7VH5 - chains C and D of the 6 polymer chains in the assembly; structure by electron microscopy, 3.20 A resolution.

[Chain C (and D)]
Molecule: Plasma membrane ATPase 1
From: Saccharomyces cerevisiae (strain ATCC 204508 / S288c)
Notes: EC 7.1.2.1; chain D of this document is another copy of the same molecule, construct and numbering; everything in this record applies to it too
UniProt: P05030 (PMA1_YEAST); residue numbers follow UniProt; this construct covers 1-918
Sequence (918 residues; row label = number of the first residue in the row):
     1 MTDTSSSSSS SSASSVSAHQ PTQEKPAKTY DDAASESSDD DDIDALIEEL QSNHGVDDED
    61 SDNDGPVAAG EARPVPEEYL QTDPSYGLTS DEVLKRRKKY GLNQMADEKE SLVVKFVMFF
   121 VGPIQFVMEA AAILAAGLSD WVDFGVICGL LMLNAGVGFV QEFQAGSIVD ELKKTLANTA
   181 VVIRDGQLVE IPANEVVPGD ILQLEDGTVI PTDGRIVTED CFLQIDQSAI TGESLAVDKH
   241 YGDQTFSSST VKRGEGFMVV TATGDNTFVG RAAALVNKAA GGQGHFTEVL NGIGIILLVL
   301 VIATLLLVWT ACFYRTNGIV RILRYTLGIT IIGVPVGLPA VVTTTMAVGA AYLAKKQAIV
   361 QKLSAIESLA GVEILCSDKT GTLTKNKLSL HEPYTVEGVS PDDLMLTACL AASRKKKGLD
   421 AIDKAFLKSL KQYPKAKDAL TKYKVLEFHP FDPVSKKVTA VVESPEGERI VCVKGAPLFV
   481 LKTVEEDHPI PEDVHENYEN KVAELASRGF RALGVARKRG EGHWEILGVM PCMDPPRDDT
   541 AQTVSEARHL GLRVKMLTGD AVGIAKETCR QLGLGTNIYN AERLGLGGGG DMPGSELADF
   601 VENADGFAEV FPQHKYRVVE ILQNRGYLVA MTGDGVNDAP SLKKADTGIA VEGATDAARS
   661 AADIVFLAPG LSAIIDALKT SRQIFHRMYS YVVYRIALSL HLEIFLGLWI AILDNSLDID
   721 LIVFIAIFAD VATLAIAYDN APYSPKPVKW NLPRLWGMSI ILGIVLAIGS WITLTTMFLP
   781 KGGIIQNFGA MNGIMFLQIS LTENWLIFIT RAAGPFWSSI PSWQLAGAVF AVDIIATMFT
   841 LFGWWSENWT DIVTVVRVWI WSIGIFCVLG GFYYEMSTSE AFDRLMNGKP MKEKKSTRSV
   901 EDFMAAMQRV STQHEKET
Unresolved in the structure: 1-109, 175-177, 264-265
UniProt features mapped onto this chain:
  - active site: Asp378 (4-aspartylphosphate intermediate)
  - binding site (Mg(2+)): Asp634, Asp638
  - modified residue: Ser61 (Phosphoserine), Thr175 (Phosphothreonine), Ser911 (Phosphoserine), Thr912 (Phosphothreonine), Thr918 (Phosphothreonine)
  - cross-link (Glycyl lysine isopeptide (Lys-Gly)): Lys252 (interchain with G-Cter in ubiquitin), Lys555 (interchain with G-Cter in ubiquitin)
  - mutagenesis: Glu129 (E129L/Q: Normal activity), Asp200 (D200N: Activity reduced to 23%), Glu233 (E233Q: Activity reduced to 33%), Arg271 (R271T: Normal activity), Pro335 (P335A: Activity reduced to 53%), Asp378 (D378E: Activity reduced to 67%; D378N: Activity reduced to 73%; D378T: Activity reduced to 49%), Lys474 (K474Q: Activity reduced to 19%), Asp534 (D534N: Activity reduced to 37%), Asp560 (D560N: Activity reduced to 24%), Asp638 (D638N: Activity reduced to 24%), Asn848 (N848D: Normal activity)
What the authors report for this chain:
  - binding site for the ligand POV: Tyr314, Arg315, Ile712
  - self-association interface (contacts with another copy of this molecule); pairs are residue here / residue on that copy: Arg898-Asp599 (salt bridge), Thr775, Thr776, Lys781, Gln786, Arg857
  - post-translational modification sites: Ser899, Ser911, Thr912 (citing earlier work)

[Interface between chain C and chain D]
Pairs across the interface (44; chain C residue first):
  Ile295(C) - Trp817(D)  hydrophobic
  Ile302(C) - Cys867(D)  hydrophobic
  Leu306(C) - Trp861(D)  hydrophobic
  Leu306(C) - Gly864(D)
  Leu306(C) - Val868(D)  hydrophobic
  Trp309(C) - Ile860(D)  hydrophobic
  Thr310(C) - Ile772(D)
  Thr310(C) - Trp861(D)
  Phe313(C) - Thr776(D)
  Phe313(C) - Gly783(D)
  Phe313(C) - Ile784(D)  hydrophobic
  Phe313(C) - Arg857(D)
  Phe313(C) - Trp861(D)  hydrophobic
  Tyr314(C) - Ile772(D)
  Tyr314(C) - Thr775(D)
  Tyr314(C) - Thr776(D)
  Tyr314(C) - Leu779(D)
  Thr316(C) - Lys781(D)
  Thr316(C) - Gly782(D)
  Thr316(C) - Gly783(D)  hydrogen bond (side chain-backbone)
  Thr316(C) - Ile785(D)
  Thr316(C) - Arg857(D)
  Asn317(C) - Arg857(D)  hydrogen bond (backbone-side chain)
  Gly318(C) - Gln786(D)
  Gly318(C) - Arg857(D)
  Ile319(C) - Gln786(D)  hydrogen bond (backbone-side chain)
  Ile319(C) - Val853(D)  hydrophobic
  Ile319(C) - Val856(D)  hydrophobic
  Ile319(C) - Arg857(D)
  Ile322(C) - Arg857(D)
  Gly589(C) - Arg909(D)
  Gly590(C) - Arg909(D)  hydrogen bond (backbone-side chain)
  Met592(C) - Arg909(D)  hydrogen bond (backbone-side chain)
  Gly594(C) - Glu901(D)
  Gly594(C) - Asp902(D)
  Gly594(C) - Ala905(D)
  Ser595(C) - Arg898(D)  hydrogen bond (backbone-side chain)
  Ser595(C) - Glu901(D)
  Ser595(C) - Asp902(D)  hydrogen bond
  Ala598(C) - Glu901(D)
  Asp599(C) - Arg898(D)  salt bridge
  Arg625(C) - Arg898(D)
  Arg625(C) - Glu901(D)  salt bridge
  Glu893(C) - Thr897(D)  hydrogen bond
Interface residues without a listed pair, chain C (27 interface residues in all): Ile296, Cys312, Arg315, Gly588, Pro593, Glu596
Interface residues without a listed pair, chain D (28 interface residues in all): Pro780, Ile865, Glu875

[Summary]
Chain C and chain D form an interface of 27 and 28 residues respectively; the contacts include 8 hydrogen
bonds and 2 salt bridges. Polar pairs include Asp599(C)-Arg898(D), Arg625(C)-Glu901(D) and
Thr316(C)-Gly783(D). From the paper: a binding site for the ligand POV at Tyr314(C), Arg315(C) and Ile712(C);
modification sites Ser899(C), Ser911(C) and Thr912(C).
Chain C and chain D are both Plasma membrane ATPase 1 (Saccharomyces cerevisiae (strain ATCC 204508 / S288c));
the structure, Cryo-EM structure of the hexameric plasma membrane H+-ATPase in the autoinhibited state (pH
7.4, C1 symmetry), was determined by electron microscopy (same publication as 7VH6).
